4Z2I - chain A; structure by X-ray diffraction, 2.00 A resolution.

== Chain A ==
Protein: Chitinase B
From: Serratia marcescens
Notes: EC 3.2.1.14
Reference sequence: P11797 (CHIB_SERMA); numbering as in UniProt (aligned over 2-499)
Sequence (503 residues; numbered -3 to 499; the number before each row is that of its first residue; numbers below 1 keep their minus sign (Asp-3 is residue -3)):
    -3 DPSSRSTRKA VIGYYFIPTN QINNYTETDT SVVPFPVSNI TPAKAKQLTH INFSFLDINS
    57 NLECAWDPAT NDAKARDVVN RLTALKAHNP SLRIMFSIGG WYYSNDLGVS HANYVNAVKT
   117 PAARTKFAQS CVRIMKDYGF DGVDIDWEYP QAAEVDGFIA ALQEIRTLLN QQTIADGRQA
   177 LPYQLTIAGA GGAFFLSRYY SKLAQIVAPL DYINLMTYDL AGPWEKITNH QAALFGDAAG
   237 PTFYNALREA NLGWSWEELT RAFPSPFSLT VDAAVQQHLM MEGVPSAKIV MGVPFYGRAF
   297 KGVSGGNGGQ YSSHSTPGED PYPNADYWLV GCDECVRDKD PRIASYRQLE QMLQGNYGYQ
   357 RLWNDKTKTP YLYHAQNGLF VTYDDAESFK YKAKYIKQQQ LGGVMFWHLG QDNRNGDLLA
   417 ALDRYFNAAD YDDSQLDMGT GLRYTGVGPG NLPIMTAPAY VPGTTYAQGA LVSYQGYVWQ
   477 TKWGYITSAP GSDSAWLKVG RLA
Not modelled in the structure: -3 to 1
Disulfides: Cys328-Cys331
Sequence notes: expression tag (-3 to 1)
Residues lining bound ligands:
  - M6B ((1R,2R,3R,6R,7S,8S,9R,10R,12R,13S,17S)-3-ethyl-2,10-dihydroxy-2,6,8,10,12,15,15,17-octamethyl-5-oxo-9-(prop-2-yn-1-yloxy)-4,14,16-trioxabicyclo[11.3.1]heptadec-7-yl {3-[N'-(methylcarbamoyl)carbamimidamido]propyl}carbamate), molecule 1: Tyr10, Phe12, Pro14, Phe51, Trp97, Tyr98, Asp142, Glu144, Ala184, Met212, Tyr214, Asp215, Tyr292, Arg294, Asp334, Asp336, Ile339, Trp403
  - M6B, molecule 2: Trp97, Asn101, Asp102, Leu103, Phe190, Phe191, Asp215, Leu216, Trp220, Glu221, Phe239, Leu265
  - phosphite ion (PO3): Tyr323, Leu325, Val326, Gly327, Cys328, Asp329, Val332
UniProt features mapped onto this chain:
  - active site: Glu144 (Proton donor)
  - binding site (chitin): Asp68, Ala69, Gly95 to Tyr98, Tyr145, Met212 to Asp215, Trp403

== Summary ==
Ligands of chain A: compound M6B and phosphite ion. From UniProt: active-site residue Glu144 and 12
chitin-binding residues.
Chain A is Chitinase B (Serratia marcescens); the structure, Serratia marcescens Chitinase B complexed with
macrolide inhibitor 30, was determined by X-ray diffraction together with 4Z2G, 4Z2H and 4Z2K from the same
study.
